Entry 8KD6 (electron microscopy, 3.07 A resolution); this record covers chains O and X of the 16 polymer chains in the assembly.

# Chain O
Name: Histone H3
Organism: Xenopus laevis
Reference sequence: A0A310TTQ1 (A0A310TTQ1_XENLA); residues 1-135 here correspond to UniProt positions 2-136 (UniProt number = residue number + 1)
Chain sequence (135 residues; numbered 1 to 135; the number before each row is that of its first residue):
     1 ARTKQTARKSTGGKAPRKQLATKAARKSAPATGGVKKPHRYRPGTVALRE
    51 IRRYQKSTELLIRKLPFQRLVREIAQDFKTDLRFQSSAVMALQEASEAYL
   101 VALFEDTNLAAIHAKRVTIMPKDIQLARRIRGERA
Disordered / not traced: 1-35, 134-135
Construct notes: engineered mutation Ala110 (Cys111 in A0A310TTQ1)
Modified residues: Lys36 (N-trimethyllysine; M3L)

# Chain X
Molecule: 187bp DNA
Sequence (187 nucleotides; row label = number of the first residue in the row; numbers below 1 keep their minus sign (DG-93 is residue -93)):
   -93 GCGGTGGCGGCCGCTCTAGAACAGGATGTATATATCTGACACGTGCCTGG
   -43 AGACTAGGGAGTAATCCCCTTGGCGGTTAAAACGCGGGGGACAGCGCGTA
     7 CGTGCGTTTAAGCGGTGCTAGAGCTGTCTACGACCAATTGAGCGGCCTCG
    57 GCACCGGGATTCTCCAGGGCGGCCGCGTATAGGGTCC
Disordered / not traced: -93 to -89, 76-93

# How chain O and chain X interact
Residue-residue contacts (26):
  His39(O) - DG-69(X)  base contact
  Arg40(O) - DG8(X)  base contact
  Arg40(O) - DT9(X)  hydrogen bond to the base
  Arg40(O) - DG10(X)  sugar contact
  Tyr41(O) - DT9(X)  sugar contact
  Tyr41(O) - DG10(X)  phosphate contact
  Arg42(O) - DT9(X)  phosphate contact
  Pro43(O) - DG8(X)  phosphate contact
  Pro43(O) - DT9(X)  sugar contact
  Gly44(O) - DG8(X)  hydrogen bond to the phosphate
  Gly44(O) - DT9(X)  hydrogen bond to the phosphate
  Thr45(O) - DT9(X)  hydrogen bond to the phosphate
  Val46(O) - DT9(X)  hydrogen bond to the phosphate
  Ala47(O) - DT9(X)  phosphate contact
  Arg49(O) - DG-66(X)  sugar contact
  Arg53(O) - DT-65(X)  salt bridge to the phosphate
  Lys56(O) - DA-64(X)  salt bridge to the phosphate
  Arg63(O) - DA17(X)  phosphate contact
  Arg63(O) - DG18(X)  phosphate contact
  Lys64(O) - DA17(X)  phosphate contact
  Lys64(O) - DG18(X)  hydrogen bond to the phosphate
  Leu65(O) - DA17(X)  phosphate contact
  Leu65(O) - DG18(X)  hydrogen bond to the phosphate
  Pro66(O) - DA17(X)  phosphate contact
  Arg69(O) - DA17(X)  salt bridge to the phosphate
  Arg83(O) - DA26(X)  hydrogen bond to the base
Also at the interface, not in a pair above, chain O (20 interface residues in all): Pro38, Lys115
Also at the interface, not in a pair above, chain X (14 interface residues in all): DA-68, DC-2, DC11, DG27

# In short
20 residues of chain O face 14 of chain X across their interface; the contacts include 8 hydrogen bonds and 3
salt bridges. Among the polar pairs are Arg40(O)-DT9(X), Arg83(O)-DA26(X) and Gly44(O)-DG8(X).
Here chain O is Histone H3 (Xenopus laevis) and chain X is 187bp DNA. Entry 8KD6 (Rpd3S in complex with
nucleosome with H3K36MLA modification and 187bp DNA, class3) was determined by electron microscopy, deposited
together with 8KC7, 8KD2, 8KD3, 8KD4, 8KD5 and 8KD7.
